5HE1 - chains A and B of the 3 polymer chains in the assembly; structure by X-ray diffraction, 3.15 A resolution.

Chain A:
Molecule: Beta-adrenergic receptor kinase 1
Source organism: Homo sapiens
Notes: EC 2.7.11.15
UniProtKB: P25098 (ARBK1_HUMAN); residue numbers follow UniProt; this construct covers 29-670
Sequence (642 residues; each row starts with the number of its first residue):
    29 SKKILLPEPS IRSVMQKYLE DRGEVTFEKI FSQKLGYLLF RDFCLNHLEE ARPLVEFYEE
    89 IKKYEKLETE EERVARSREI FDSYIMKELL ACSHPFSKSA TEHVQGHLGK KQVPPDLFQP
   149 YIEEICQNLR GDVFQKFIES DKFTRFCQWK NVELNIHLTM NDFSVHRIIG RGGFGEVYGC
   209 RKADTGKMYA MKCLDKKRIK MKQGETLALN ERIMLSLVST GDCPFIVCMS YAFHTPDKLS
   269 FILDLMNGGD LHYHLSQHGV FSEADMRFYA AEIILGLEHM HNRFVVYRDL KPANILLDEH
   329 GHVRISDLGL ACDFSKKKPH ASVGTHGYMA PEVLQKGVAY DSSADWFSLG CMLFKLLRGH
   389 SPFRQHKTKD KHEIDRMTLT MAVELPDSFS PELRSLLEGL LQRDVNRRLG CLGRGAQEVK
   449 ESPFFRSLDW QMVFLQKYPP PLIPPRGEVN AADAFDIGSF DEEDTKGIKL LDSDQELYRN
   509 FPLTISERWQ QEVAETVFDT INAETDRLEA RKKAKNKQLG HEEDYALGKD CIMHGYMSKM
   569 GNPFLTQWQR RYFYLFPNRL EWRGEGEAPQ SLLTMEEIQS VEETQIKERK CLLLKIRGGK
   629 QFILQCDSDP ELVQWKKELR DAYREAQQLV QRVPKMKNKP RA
Unresolved in the structure: 474-492, 546-548, 669-670
Differences from the reference sequence: engineered mutation Ala670 (Ser in P25098)
UniProt features mapped onto this chain:
  - active site: Asp317 (Proton acceptor)
  - binding site (ATP): Ile197 to Val205, Lys220
  - natural variant: Arg578 (R578Q: In a colorectal adenocarcinoma sample)
Metal / ion sites: Mg2+: His348, Glu360, Val361, Gln363, Val366
Ligand contacts: ZS2 ((4S)-4-[4-fluoranyl-3-(isoquinolin-1-ylmethylcarbamoyl)phenyl]-N-(1H-indazol-5-yl)-6-methyl-2-oxidanylidene-3,4-dihydro-1H-pyrimidine-5-carboxamide): Ile197, Gly198, Arg199, Gly200, Gly201, Phe202, Gly203, Glu204, Val205, Ala218, Lys220, Leu222, Gly232, Leu235, Ala236, Glu239, Val255, Leu271, Asp272, Leu273, Met274, Ala321, Asn322, Leu324, Ser334, Asp335
From the paper describing this entry:
  - binding site for ZS2: Phe202, Asp272, Met274, Asn322, Asp335
  - conformationally variable residues (loop rearrangement, side-chain flip): Gly201, Phe202

Chain B:
Molecule: Guanine nucleotide-binding protein G(I)/G(S)/G(T) subunit beta-1
Source organism: Homo sapiens
UniProtKB: P62873 (GBB1_HUMAN); residues 2-340 here = UniProt positions 2-340
Sequence (339 residues; numbered 2 to 340; the number before each row is that of its first residue):
     2 SELDQLRQEA EQLKNQIRDA RKACADATLS QITNNIDPVG RIQMRTRRTL RGHLAKIYAM
    62 HWGTDSRLLV SASQDGKLII WDSYTTNKVH AIPLRSSWVM TCAYAPSGNY VACGGLDNIC
   122 SIYNLKTREG NVRVSRELAG HTGYLSCCRF LDDNQIVTSS GDTTCALWDI ETGQQTTTFT
   182 GHTGDVMSLS LAPDTRLFVS GACDASAKLW DVREGMCRQT FTGHESDINA ICFFPNGNAF
   242 ATGSDDATCR LFDLRADQEL MTYSHDNIIC GITSVSFSKS GRLLLAGYDD FNCNVWDALK
   302 ADRAGVLAGH DNRVSCLGVT DDGMAVATGS WDSFLKIWN
UniProt features mapped onto this chain:
  - modified residue: Ser2 (N-acetylserine), His266 (Phosphohistidine)
  - natural variant: Leu30 (L30F: In MRD42; uncertain significance), Arg52 (R52G: In MRD42), Gly64 (G64V: In MRD42), Asp76 (D76E: In MRD42; D76G: In MRD42), Gly77 (G77S: In MRD42), Lys78 (K78R: In MRD42), Ile80 (I80N: In MRD42; I80T: In MRD42), His91 (H91R: In MRD42; uncertain significance), Ala92 (A92T: In MRD42), Pro94 (P94S: In MRD42), Leu95 (L95P: In MRD42), Arg96 (R96L: In MRD42), 5 further natural variant entries in UniProt

Interface between chain A and chain B:
Residue-residue contacts (42; chain A residue first):
  Tyr553(A) - Lys78(B)
  Gly556(A) - Arg96(B)
  Lys557(A) - Pro94(B)
  Lys557(A) - Leu95(B)
  Lys557(A) - Arg96(B)
  Asp558(A) - Arg96(B)
  Asp558(A) - Ser97(B)
  Asp558(A) - Ser98(B)  hydrogen bond
  Phe584(A) - Ser98(B)
  Pro585(A) - Ser98(B)
  Pro585(A) - Trp99(B)  hydrophobic
  Asn586(A) - Gln75(B)  hydrogen bond (side chain-backbone)
  Asn586(A) - Ser98(B)
  Asn586(A) - Trp99(B)
  Arg587(A) - Gln75(B)
  Arg587(A) - Asp76(B)
  Arg587(A) - Ser98(B)  hydrogen bond
  Pro597(A) - Leu55(B)
  Leu600(A) - Leu55(B)  hydrophobic
  Thr602(A) - Gln75(B)
  Glu604(A) - Lys57(B)  salt bridge
  Glu604(A) - Tyr59(B)
  Glu604(A) - Gln75(B)  hydrogen bond
  Ala654(A) - Trp99(B)  hydrophobic
  Leu657(A) - Trp99(B)  hydrophobic
  Leu657(A) - Leu117(B)  hydrophobic
  Pro662(A) - Tyr145(B)
  Pro662(A) - Met188(B)  hydrophobic
  Lys663(A) - Tyr59(B)  hydrogen bond (side chain-backbone)
  Lys663(A) - Met101(B)
  Lys663(A) - Arg314(B)
  Lys663(A) - Ser316(B)
  Lys663(A) - Trp332(B)
  Met664(A) - Tyr59(B)
  Met664(A) - Val100(B)
  Met664(A) - Met101(B)  hydrophobic
  Met664(A) - Trp332(B)
  Lys665(A) - Arg314(B)
  Lys665(A) - Trp332(B)
  Asn666(A) - Trp332(B)
  Lys667(A) - Asn230(B)
  Lys667(A) - Asp246(B)  salt bridge
Interface residues without a listed pair, chain A (24 interface residues in all): Glu589, Gln598, Val658, Val661
Interface residues without a listed pair, chain B (25 interface residues in all): Ala56, Gly77, Cys204

Overview:
Chain A and chain B form an interface of 24 and 25 residues respectively; the contacts include 5 hydrogen
bonds and 2 salt bridges. Polar contacts include Glu604(A)-Lys57(B), Lys667(A)-Asp246(B) and
Asp558(A)-Ser98(B). The paper reports a binding site for ZS2 at Phe202(A), Asp272(A) and Met274(A) among
others; conformational variability at Gly201(A) and Phe202(A).
Here chain A is Beta-adrenergic receptor kinase 1 and chain B is Guanine nucleotide-binding protein
G(I)/G(S)/G(T) subunit beta-1, both from Homo sapiens. Entry 5HE1 (Human GRK2 in complex with Gbetagamma
subunits and CCG224062) was determined by X-ray diffraction together with 5HE0, 5HE2 and 5HE3 from the same
study.
